PDB entry 7PIL | electron microscopy, 2.50 A resolution | chains AA and BA of the 33 polymer chains in the assembly

[Chain AA]
Name: Light-harvesting protein B-875 alpha chain
From: Rhodobacter sphaeroides (strain ATCC 17023 / DSM 158 / JCM 6121 / NBRC 12203 / NCIMB 8253 / ATH 2.4.1.)
UniProtKB: Q3J1A4 (LHA1_RHOS4); numbering as in UniProt (aligned over 1-55)
Chain sequence (55 residues; row label = number of the first residue in the row):
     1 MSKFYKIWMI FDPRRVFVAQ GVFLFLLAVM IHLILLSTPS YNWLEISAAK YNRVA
Unresolved in the structure: 47-55
Residues lining bound ligands:
  - bacteriochlorophyll a (BCL), molecule 1: Phe4, Ile7, Trp8, Val16, Gln20, Phe23, Ile31
  - bacteriochlorophyll a (BCL), molecule 2: Gly21, Leu24, Phe25, Ala28, His32, Leu35, Tyr41, Trp43
  - bacteriochlorophyll a (BCL), molecule 3: Leu24, Leu27, Ala28, Ile31, His32, Leu35, Tyr41
  - spheroidene (SPO), molecule 1: Lys3, Phe4, Lys6, Ile7, Ile10
  - spheroidene (SPO), molecule 2: Gln20, Phe23, Leu24, Leu27, Met30, Ile31, Ile34
Curated features (UniProtKB/Swiss-Prot):
  - binding site (a bacteriochlorophyll): His32
From the paper describing this entry:
  - binding site for bacteriochlorophyll a: His32, Trp43
  - binding site for spheroidene: Gln20

[Chain BA]
Name: Light-harvesting protein B-875 beta chain
From: Rhodobacter sphaeroides (strain ATCC 17023 / DSM 158 / JCM 6121 / NBRC 12203 / NCIMB 8253 / ATH 2.4.1.)
UniProtKB: Q3J1A3 (LHB1_RHOS4); residues 6-48 here correspond to UniProt positions 7-49 (UniProt number = residue number + 1)
Chain sequence (43 residues; each row starts with the number of its first residue):
     6 LGYTGLTDEQ AQELHSVYMS GLWLFSAVAI VAHLAVYIWR PWF
Residues lining bound ligands:
  - bacteriochlorophyll a (BCL), molecule 1: His20, Tyr23, Met24, Leu27, Phe48
  - bacteriochlorophyll a (BCL), molecule 2: Gly26, Leu29, Phe30, Val33, Ala34, Ala37, His38, Val41, Trp44
  - bacteriochlorophyll a (BCL), molecule 3: Leu27, Phe30, Ser31, Ala34, Ile35, His38, Leu39, Val41, Trp47, Phe48
  - spheroidene (SPO): Val22, Tyr23, Gly26, Leu27, Leu29, Phe30
Curated features (UniProtKB/Swiss-Prot):
  - binding site (a bacteriochlorophyll): His20, His38
From the paper describing this entry:
  - binding site for bacteriochlorophyll a: His38, Trp47

[How chain AA and chain BA interact]
Contacting residue pairs (33):
  Phe4(AA) - His20(BA)
  Tyr5(AA) - Asp13(BA)  hydrogen bond
  Tyr5(AA) - Ala16(BA)
  Tyr5(AA) - Gln17(BA)
  Tyr5(AA) - His20(BA)
  Lys6(AA) - Asp13(BA)
  Trp8(AA) - Thr9(BA)  hydrogen bond (backbone-side chain)
  Trp8(AA) - Leu11(BA)
  Trp8(AA) - Ala16(BA)
  Trp8(AA) - Leu19(BA)  hydrophobic
  Trp8(AA) - His20(BA)  hydrogen bond
  Trp8(AA) - Tyr23(BA)  hydrophobic
  Met9(AA) - Leu6(BA)
  Met9(AA) - Gly7(BA)
  Met9(AA) - Tyr8(BA)  hydrogen bond (backbone-backbone)
  Met9(AA) - Thr9(BA)  hydrogen bond (backbone-backbone)
  Met9(AA) - Leu11(BA)
  Met9(AA) - Asp13(BA)
  Met9(AA) - Ala16(BA)  hydrophobic
  Ile10(AA) - Tyr8(BA)
  Ile10(AA) - Thr9(BA)
  Phe11(AA) - Thr9(BA)
  Asp12(AA) - Thr9(BA)
  Pro13(AA) - Leu11(BA)
  Pro13(AA) - Leu19(BA)  hydrophobic
  Phe17(AA) - Leu19(BA)  hydrophobic
  Phe17(AA) - Tyr23(BA)  hydrophobic
  Gln20(AA) - Tyr23(BA)  hydrogen bond
  Ser40(AA) - Arg45(BA)  hydrogen bond (backbone-side chain)
  Tyr41(AA) - Arg45(BA)  hydrogen bond (side chain-backbone)
  Tyr41(AA) - Pro46(BA)  hydrogen bond (side chain-backbone)
  Tyr41(AA) - Trp47(BA)  hydrogen bond (side chain-backbone)
  Ile46(AA) - Arg45(BA)
Other interface residues (no listed pair), chain AA (15 interface residues in all): Trp43
Other interface residues (no listed pair), chain BA (16 interface residues in all): Thr12, Trp44

[Summary]
The interface between chain AA and chain BA involves 15 residues on one side and 16 on the other, with 10
hydrogen bonds. Among the polar pairs are Tyr5(AA)-Asp13(BA), Trp8(AA)-Thr9(BA) and Trp8(AA)-His20(BA). The
paper reports a binding site for bacteriochlorophyll a at His32(AA), Trp43(AA) and His38(BA) among others; a
binding site for spheroidene at Gln20(AA).
Chain AA is Light-harvesting protein B-875 alpha chain and chain BA is Light-harvesting protein B-875 beta
chain, both from Rhodobacter sphaeroides (strain ATCC 17023 / DSM 158 / JCM 6121 / NBRC 12203 / NCIMB 8253 /
ATH 2.4.1.); the structure, Cryo-EM structure of the Rhodobacter sphaeroides RC-LH1-PufXY monomer complex at
2.5 A, was determined by electron microscopy.
